PDB entry 4H88 | X-ray diffraction, 1.90 A resolution | chains A and L of the 3 polymer chains in the assembly

== Chain A ==
Name: Major prion protein
Organism: Mus musculus
Notes: fragment: c-term fragment
Reference sequence: P04925 (PRIO_MOUSE); residue numbers follow UniProt; this construct covers 120-230
Sequence (111 residues; row label = number of the first residue in the row):
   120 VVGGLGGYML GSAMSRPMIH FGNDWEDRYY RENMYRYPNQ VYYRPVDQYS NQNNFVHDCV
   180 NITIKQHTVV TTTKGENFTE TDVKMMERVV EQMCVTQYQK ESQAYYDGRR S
Not modelled in the structure: 120-123, 226-230
Cystine bridges: C178-C213
Differences from the reference sequence: conflict V189 (Thr in P04925)
Curated features (UniProtKB/Swiss-Prot):
  - lipidation: S230 (GPI-anchor amidated serine)
  - glycosylation (N-linked (GlcNAc...) asparagine): N180, N196
  - natural variant: V189 (T189V: Linked to long incubation time; this construct carries the variant)

== Chain L ==
Name: POM1 fab chain L
Organism: Mus musculus
Notes: antibody fragment or engineered binder
Sequence (213 residues; row label = number of the first residue in the row):
     1 DIVLTQSPAI LSVSPGERVS FSCRASQNIG TSIHWYQQRT NESPRLIIKY ASESISGIPS
    61 RFSGSGSGTD FTLSINSVES EDIADYYCQQ SNTWPYTFGG GTKLELKRAD AAPTVSIFPP
   121 SSEQLTSGGA SVVCFLNNFY PKDINVKWKI DGSERQNGVL NSETDQDSKD STYSMSSTLT
   181 LTKDEYERHN TYTCEATHKT STSPIVKSFN RNE
Cystine bridges: C23-C88, C134-C194

== Chain A / chain L interface ==
Residue-residue contacts (14; chain A residue first):
  F140(A) - W94(L)
  G141(A) - W94(L)
  G141(A) - Y96(L)  hydrogen bond (backbone-side chain)
  N142(A) - S91(L)
  N142(A) - N92(L)
  N142(A) - T93(L)
  N142(A) - W94(L)
  D143(A) - S32(L)  hydrogen bond
  D143(A) - Y50(L)  hydrogen bond
  D143(A) - S91(L)  hydrogen bond
  D143(A) - N92(L)
  W144(A) - N92(L)  hydrogen bond (backbone-backbone)
  W144(A) - T93(L)
  E145(A) - W94(L)
Also at the interface, not in a pair above, chain A (7 interface residues in all): K203

== Overview ==
Chain A and chain L each contribute 7 residues to their interface, with 5 hydrogen bonds. Polar pairs include
G141(A)-Y96(L), D143(A)-S32(L) and D143(A)-Y50(L).
Chain A is Major prion protein and chain L is POM1 fab chain L, both from Mus musculus; the structure,
Structure of POM1 FAB fragment complexed with mouse PrPc Fragment 120-230, was determined by X-ray
diffraction.
